PDB entry 7UIB | X-ray diffraction, 2.77 A resolution | chains B and D of the 6 polymer chains in the assembly

[Chain B]
Molecule: Vhh-G6
Source organism: Vicugna pacos
Notes: antibody fragment or engineered binder
Sequence (129 residues; row label = number of the first residue in the row):
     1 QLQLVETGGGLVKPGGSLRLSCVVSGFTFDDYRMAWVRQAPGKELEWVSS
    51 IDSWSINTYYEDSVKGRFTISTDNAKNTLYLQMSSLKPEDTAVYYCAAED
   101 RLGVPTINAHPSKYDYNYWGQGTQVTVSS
Not modelled in the structure: 1
Cystine bridges: Cys22-Cys96

[Chain D]
Molecule: Neurotoxin type E
Source organism: Clostridium botulinum
UniProtKB: A5H0J8 (A5H0J8_CLOBO); residues 846-1252 here correspond to UniProt positions 27-433 (UniProt number = residue number - 819)
Sequence (407 residues; row label = number of the first residue in the row):
   846 RIKSSSVLNMRYKNDKYVDTSGYDSNININGDVYKYPTNKNQFGIYNDKL
   896 SEVNISQNDYIIYDNKYKNFSISFWVRIPNYDNKIVNVNNEYTIINCMRD
   946 NNSGWKVSLNHNEIIWTLQDNAGINQKLAFNYGNANGISDYINKWIFVTI
   996 TNDRLGDSKLYINGNLIDQKSILNLGNIHVSDNILFKIVNCSYTRYIGIR
  1046 YFNIFDKELDETEIQTLYSNEPNTNILKDFWGNYLLYDKEYYLLNVLKPN
  1096 NFIDRRKDSTLSINNIRSTILLANRLYSGIKVKIQRVNNSSTNDNLVRKN
  1146 DQVYINFVASKTHLFPLYADTATTNKEKTIKISSSGNRFNQVVVMNSVGN
  1196 NCTMNFKNNNGNNIGLLGFKADTVVASTWYYTHMRDHTNSNGCFWNFISE
  1246 EHGWQEK
Not modelled in the structure: 846-847
Ligand contacts: N-acetyl-beta-neuraminic acid (SLB): Tyr879, Tyr881, Phe888, Gly889, Tyr891, Arg922, Tyr1041, Gly1043, Asn1078, Glu1246, His1247
What the authors report for this chain:
  - binding site for N-acetyl-beta-neuraminic acid: Tyr879, Tyr881, Tyr891, Arg922, Asn988, Tyr1041, His1247, Gly1248

[How chain B and chain D interact]
Residue-residue contacts - 10 pairs, chain B then chain D:
  Gln3(B) - Asn1065(D)  hydrogen bond
  Val5(B) - Thr1057(D)
  Val5(B) - Thr1061(D)
  Glu6(B) - Thr1057(D)
  Thr7(B) - Asp1055(D)  hydrogen bond
  Thr7(B) - Glu1058(D)
  Ser25(B) - Asn1065(D)  hydrogen bond
  Asp73(B) - Lys848(D)
  Asp73(B) - Ser849(D)
  Tyr80(B) - Lys848(D)
Interface residues without a listed pair, chain B (9 interface residues in all): Ser21, Asn74
Interface residues without a listed pair, chain D (8 interface residues in all): Ser850

[Overview]
9 residues of chain B and 8 residues of chain D are in contact, with 3 hydrogen bonds. Polar pairs include
Gln3(B)-Asn1065(D), Thr7(B)-Asp1055(D) and Ser25(B)-Asn1065(D). Ligands of chain D: N-acetyl-beta-neuraminic
acid. From the paper: a binding site for N-acetyl-beta-neuraminic acid at Tyr879(D), Tyr881(D) and Tyr891(D)
among others.
Here chain B is Vhh-G6 (Vicugna pacos) and chain D is Neurotoxin type E (Clostridium botulinum). Entry 7UIB
(Crystal structure of BoNT/E receptor binding domain in complex with SV2, VHH, and sialic acid) was determined
by X-ray diffraction (same publication as 7UIA and 7UIE).
